PDB entry 7U1P | electron microscopy, 3.00 A resolution | chains C and D of the 11 polymer chains in the assembly

Chain C:
Name: Replication factor C subunit 3
From: Saccharomyces cerevisiae
Reference sequence: P38629 (RFC3_YEAST); residues 1-340 here = UniProt positions 1-340
Amino-acid sequence (340 residues; each row starts with the number of its first residue):
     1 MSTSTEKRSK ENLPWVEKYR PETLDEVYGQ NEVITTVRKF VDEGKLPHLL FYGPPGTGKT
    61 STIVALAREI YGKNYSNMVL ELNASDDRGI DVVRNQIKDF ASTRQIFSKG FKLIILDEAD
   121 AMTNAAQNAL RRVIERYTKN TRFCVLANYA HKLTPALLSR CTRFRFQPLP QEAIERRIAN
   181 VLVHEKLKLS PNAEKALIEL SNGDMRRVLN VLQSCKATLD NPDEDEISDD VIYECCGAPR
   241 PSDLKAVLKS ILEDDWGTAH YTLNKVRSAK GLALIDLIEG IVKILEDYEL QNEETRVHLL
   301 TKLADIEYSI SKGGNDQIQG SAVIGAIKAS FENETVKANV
Disordered / not traced: 1-7, 336-340
Ion coordination: Mg2+: T60 (together with ATP-gamma-S)
Residues lining bound ligands: ATP-gamma-S (AGS; phosphothiophosphoric acid-adenylate ester): V16, Y19, R20, P21, E26, V27, Y28, P54, P55, G56, T57, G58, K59, T60, S61, N148, L169, R177, M205, R206, L209
Swiss-Prot annotation at these positions:
  - binding site (ATP): V16 to Y19, R20, Y28, G53 to S61, N148, R206
  - modified residue: S2 (N-acetylserine)

Chain D:
Name: Replication factor C subunit 2
From: Saccharomyces cerevisiae
Reference sequence: P40348 (RFC2_YEAST); numbering as in UniProt (aligned over 1-353)
Amino-acid sequence (353 residues; numbered 1 to 353; the number before each row is that of its first residue):
     1 MFEGFGPNKK RKISKLAAEQ SLAQQPWVEK YRPKNLDEVT AQDHAVTVLK KTLKSANLPH
    61 MLFYGPPGTG KTSTILALTK ELYGPDLMKS RILELNASDE RGISIVREKV KNFARLTVSK
   121 PSKHDLENYP CPPYKIIILD EADSMTADAQ SALRRTMETY SGVTRFCLIC NYVTRIIDPL
   181 ASRCSKFRFK ALDASNAIDR LRFISEQENV KCDDGVLERI LDISAGDLRR GITLLQSASK
   241 GAQYLGDGKN ITSTQVEELA GVVPHDILIE IVEKVKSGDF DEIKKYVNTF MKSGWSAASV
   301 VNQLHEYYIT NDNFDTNFKN QISWLLFTTD SRLNNGTNEH IQLLNLLVKI SQL
Disordered / not traced: 1-13
Ion coordination: Mg2+: T72 (together with ATP-gamma-S)
Residues lining bound ligands:
  - ATP-gamma-S (AGS; phosphothiophosphoric acid-adenylate ester), molecule 1: W27, V28, E29, Y31, R32, P33, E38, V39, T40, Q42, P67, G68, T69, G70, K71, T72, S73, N171, L192, R200, L228, R229, I232
  - ATP-gamma-S (AGS), molecule 2: E158, P179, R183
Swiss-Prot annotation at these positions:
  - binding site (ATP): V28, R32, G65 to S73, N171, R229
  - modified residue: M1 (N-acetylmethionine)

How chain C and chain D interact:
Residue-residue contacts (92; chain C residue first):
  R8(C) with P133(D), hydrogen bond (side chain-backbone); G162(D); V163(D)
  N12(C) with A56(D), hydrogen bond (side chain-backbone); N57(D); P133(D); R165(D)
  L13(C) with N57(D); S161(D); G162(D); R165(D)
  P14(C) with R165(D)
  W15(C) with N57(D)
  E17(C) with E158(D); S161(D)
  R20(C) with E158(D), salt bridge
  P55(C) with P179(D), hydrophobic
  T60(C) with R155(D)
  E81(C) with R155(D), salt bridge
  N83(C) with R155(D)
  S85(C) with S151(D), hydrogen bond (side chain-backbone); A152(D)
  D86(C) with R107(D); K111(D), salt bridge; A152(D); T156(D), hydrogen bond
  R88(C) with I103(D)
  D117(C) with R155(D), salt bridge
  E118(C) with R154(D); R155(D); R183(D), salt bridge
  D120(C) with R154(D), salt bridge
  N148(C) with P179(D)
  D204(C) with S182(D), hydrogen bond
  R206(C) with E158(D), salt bridge; S182(D); R183(D)
  R207(C) with K186(D)
  N210(C) with S182(D); R183(D), hydrogen bond (side chain-backbone); S185(D), hydrogen bond
  Q213(C) with N57(D), hydrogen bond (side chain-backbone); P59(D)
  S214(C) with V48(D); F187(D)
  K216(C) with K51(D)
  A217(C) with V48(D), hydrophobic; K51(D), hydrogen bond (backbone-side chain)
  T218(C) with V48(D)
  L219(C) with K51(D), hydrogen bond (backbone-side chain)
  P222(C) with K51(D)
  E234(C) with H44(D)
  G237(C) with R188(D)
  W256(C) with I309(D), hydrophobic; T316(D), hydrogen bond (side chain-backbone); K319(D); N320(D), hydrogen bond; S323(D)
  H260(C) with I309(D)
  S268(C) with D193(D)
  K270(C) with K190(D), hydrogen bond (backbone-side chain)
  G271(C) with R188(D), hydrogen bond (backbone-side chain); K190(D)
  L272(C) with R188(D)
  A273(C) with R188(D)
  K302(C) with W324(D)
  D305(C) with F327(D)
  I306(C) with F327(D), hydrophobic
  S309(C) with F327(D); S331(D), hydrogen bond
  S311(C) with Y172(D); T174(D)
  K312(C) with Y172(D); N334(D); N335(D)
  G313(C) with N334(D), hydrogen bond (backbone-side chain)
  G314(C) with D330(D); N334(D)
  N315(C) with N302(D), hydrogen bond; D330(D), hydrogen bond (backbone-side chain)
  Q317(C) with H305(D)
  I318(C) with V301(D), hydrophobic; H305(D); L326(D); F327(D), hydrophobic
  S321(C) with H305(D), hydrogen bond; S323(D), hydrogen bond (backbone-side chain)
  A322(C) with S323(D); F327(D), hydrophobic
  G325(C) with N320(D); S323(D)
  K328(C) with N320(D)
Interface residues without a listed pair, chain C (58 interface residues in all): Y149, D220, C235, Q319, A329
Interface residues without a listed pair, chain D (52 interface residues in all): T47, S55, L58, T159, C184, S195

Summary:
Chain C and chain D form an interface of 58 and 52 residues respectively, with 20 hydrogen bonds and 7 salt
bridges. Polar contacts include R20(C)-E158(D), E81(C)-R155(D) and D86(C)-K111(D). One ATP-gamma-S molecule is
bound between chain C and chain D. Bound to chain D: ATP-gamma-S.
Here chain C is Replication factor C subunit 3 and chain D is Replication factor C subunit 2, both from
Saccharomyces cerevisiae. Entry 7U1P (RFC:PCNA bound to DNA with a ssDNA gap of five nucleotides) was
determined by electron microscopy together with 7U19 and 7U1A from the same study.
